9GAT - chains F and B of the 16 polymer chains in the assembly; structure by electron microscopy, 3.20 A resolution.

Chain F:
Molecule: 18-nt RNA strand
Sequence (18 nucleotides; each row starts with the number of its first residue):
     1 UCUCUCUCUC UCUCUCUC
Covalent attachments: compound A1IJK linked to C18

Chain B:
Name: Nucleoprotein
Organism: Influenza A virus
UniProtKB: Q1K9H2 (Q1K9H2_I33A0); numbering as in UniProt (aligned over 15-498)
Chain sequence (494 residues; numbered 13 to 506; the number before each row is that of its first residue):
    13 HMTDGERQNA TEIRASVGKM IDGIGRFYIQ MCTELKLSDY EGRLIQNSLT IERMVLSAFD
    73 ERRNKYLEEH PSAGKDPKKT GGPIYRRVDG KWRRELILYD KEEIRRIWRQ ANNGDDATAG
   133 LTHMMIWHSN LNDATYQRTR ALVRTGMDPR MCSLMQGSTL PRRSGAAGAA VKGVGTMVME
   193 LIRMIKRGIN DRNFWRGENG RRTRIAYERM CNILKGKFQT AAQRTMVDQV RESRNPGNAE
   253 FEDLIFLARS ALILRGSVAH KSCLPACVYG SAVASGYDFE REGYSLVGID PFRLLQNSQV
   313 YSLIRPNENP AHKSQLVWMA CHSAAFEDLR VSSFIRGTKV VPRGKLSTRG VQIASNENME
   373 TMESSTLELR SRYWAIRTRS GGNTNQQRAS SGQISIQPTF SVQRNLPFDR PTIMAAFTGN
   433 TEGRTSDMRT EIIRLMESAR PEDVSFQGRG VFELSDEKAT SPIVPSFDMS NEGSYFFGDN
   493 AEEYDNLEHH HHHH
Not modelled in the structure: 13-14, 396-403, 430-439, 480-483, 491-506
Differences from the reference sequence: expression tag (13-14, 499-506)
Small-molecule neighbours: A1IJK (2-[3,6-bis(oxidanylidene)-4,5-dihydroxanthen-9-yl]-4-[3-[(2R)-2-oxidanylpropoxy]propylcarbamoyl]benzoic acid): Ala70, Phe71, Asp72, Glu73, Asn76, Lys77, Arg117, Arg121, Asp128, Thr130
Reported in the primary citation:
  - binding site for the 18-nt RNA strand: Ser413
  - self-association interface (contacts with another copy of this molecule): Arg213

How chain F and chain B interact:
Contacting residue pairs (52):
  C2(F) with Asp16(B), base contact; Arg19(B), hydrogen bond to the base; Lys470(B), sugar contact
  C8(F) with Gln231(B), hydrogen bond to the base; Ser269(B), hydrogen bond to the base; Arg391(B), base contact; Ser392(B), hydrogen bond to the phosphate; Phe458(B), phosphate contact
  U9(F) with Ile388(B), sugar contact; Thr390(B), phosphate contact; Arg391(B), hydrogen bond to the phosphate; Arg461(B), hydrogen bond to the sugar; Gly462(B), base contact; Phe464(B), base contact; Pro474(B), base contact
  C10(F) with Val299(B), sugar contact; Gly300(B), base contact; Ile388(B), base contact; Ala471(B), base contact
  U11(F) with Glu18(B), hydrogen bond to the base; Asn21(B), hydrogen bond to the base; Ile25(B), sugar contact; Arg391(B), salt bridge to the phosphate
  C12(F) with Ile25(B), sugar contact; Ser28(B), hydrogen bond to the base; Val29(B), base contact
  U13(F) with Ala178(B), sugar contact; Ala179(B), phosphate contact; Ala182(B), phosphate contact
  C14(F) with Thr130(B), sugar contact
  U15(F) with Phe71(B), base contact; Thr130(B), hydrogen bond to the sugar; Leu133(B), base contact; Thr134(B), base contact; Arg175(B), hydrogen bond to the sugar; Gly177(B), hydrogen bond to the sugar
  C16(F) with Asp72(B), base contact; Glu73(B), base contact; Arg74(B), base contact; Arg174(B), sugar contact; Arg175(B), base contact
  U17(F) with Arg74(B), sugar contact; Arg174(B), salt bridge to the phosphate; Arg199(B), base contact; Asn211(B), base contact; Arg214(B), hydrogen bond to the phosphate; Thr215(B), base contact; Arg221(B), salt bridge to the phosphate
  C18(F) with Glu73(B), base contact; Arg74(B), sugar contact; Lys77(B), sugar contact; Arg214(B), salt bridge to the phosphate
Interface residues without a listed pair, chain F (14 interface residues in all): U1, U7
Interface residues without a listed pair, chain B (50 interface residues in all): Thr15, Ser176, Met196, Phe206, Ala218, Lys273, Ser297, Arg389, Gly394

Summary:
The interface between chain F and chain B involves 14 residues on one side and 50 on the other; the contacts
include 13 hydrogen bonds and 4 salt bridges. Among the polar pairs are C2(F)-Arg19(B), C8(F)-Gln231(B) and
C8(F)-Ser269(B). The paper reports a binding site for the 18-nt RNA strand at Ser413(B); a self-association
interface involving Arg213(B). Here chain F is an 18-nt RNA strand and chain B is Nucleoprotein (Influenza A
virus). Entry 9GAT (CryoEM structure of the antiparallel double-stranded influenza A RNP-like particle with an
18-mer RNA) was determined by electron microscopy (same publication as 9GAN, 9GAP, 9GAQ, 9GAS and 9GAV).
Here chain F is an 18-nt RNA strand and chain B is Nucleoprotein (Influenza A virus). Entry 9GAT (CryoEM
structure of the antiparallel double-stranded influenza A RNP-like particle with a 18-mer RNA) was determined
by electron microscopy (same publication as 9GAN, 9GAP, 9GAQ, 9GAS and 9GAV).
